PDB entry 7U5D | electron microscopy, 3.52 A resolution | chains 1 and A of the 13 polymer chains in the assembly

[Chain 1]
Molecule: crRNA
Organism: Aeromonas salmonicida
Sequence (60 nucleotides; each row starts with the number of its first residue):
     1 CCAAGAAAAGGACUGGAAGAAAUCAUCCAAGUUGGGGACUAUUUUCUGCC
    51 GUAUAGGCAG

[Chain A]
Name: Cas8/5
Organism: Aeromonas salmonicida
Sequence (704 residues; each row starts with the number of its first residue):
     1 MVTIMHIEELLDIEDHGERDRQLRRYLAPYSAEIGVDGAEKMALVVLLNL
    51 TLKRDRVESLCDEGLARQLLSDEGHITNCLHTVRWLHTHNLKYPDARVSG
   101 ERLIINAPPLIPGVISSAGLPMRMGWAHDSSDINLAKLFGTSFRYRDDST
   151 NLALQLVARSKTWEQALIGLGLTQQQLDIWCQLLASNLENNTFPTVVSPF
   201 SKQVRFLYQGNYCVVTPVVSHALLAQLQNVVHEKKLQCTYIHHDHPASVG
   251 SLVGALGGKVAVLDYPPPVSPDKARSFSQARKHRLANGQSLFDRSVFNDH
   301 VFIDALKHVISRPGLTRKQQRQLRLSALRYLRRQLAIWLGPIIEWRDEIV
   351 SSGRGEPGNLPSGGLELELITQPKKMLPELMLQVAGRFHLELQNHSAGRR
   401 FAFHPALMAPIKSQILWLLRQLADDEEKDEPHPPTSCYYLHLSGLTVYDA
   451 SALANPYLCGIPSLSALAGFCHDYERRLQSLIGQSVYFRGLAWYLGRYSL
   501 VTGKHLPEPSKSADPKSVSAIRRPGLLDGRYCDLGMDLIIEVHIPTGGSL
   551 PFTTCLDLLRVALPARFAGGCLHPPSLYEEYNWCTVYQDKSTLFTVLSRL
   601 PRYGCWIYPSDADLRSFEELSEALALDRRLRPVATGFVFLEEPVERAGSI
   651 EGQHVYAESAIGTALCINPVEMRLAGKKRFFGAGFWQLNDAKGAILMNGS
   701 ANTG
Unresolved in the structure: 1-19, 270-286, 354-361, 424-438, 690-704
Reported in the primary citation:
  - binding site for Target strand DNA: Ser-130, Ser-248

[How chain 1 and chain A interact]
Contacting residue pairs (35; chain 1 residue first):
  C1(1) with Arg-205(A), hydrogen bond to the base; Tyr-212(A), base contact; Gly-469(A), phosphate contact; His-472(A), phosphate contact; Asp-473(A), hydrogen bond to the sugar; Arg-476(A), hydrogen bond to the base; Glu-651(A), hydrogen bond to the base
  C2(1) with Val-204(A), sugar contact; Arg-205(A), hydrogen bond to the phosphate; Ala-466(A), base contact; Gly-469(A), sugar contact; Phe-470(A), base contact; Asp-473(A), base contact; Pro-564(A), base contact; Arg-566(A), hydrogen bond to the base; Ala-568(A), hydrogen bond to the base
  A3(1) with Lys-202(A), base contact; Pro-217(A), base contact; Val-219(A), base contact; Pro-456(A), base contact; Ser-465(A), hydrogen bond to the phosphate; Ala-466(A), phosphate contact; Ser-659(A), base contact
  A4(1) with Lys-202(A), salt bridge to the phosphate; Gln-203(A), base contact; Arg-566(A), hydrogen bond to the phosphate; Ile-650(A), base contact
  G5(1) with Lys-202(A), hydrogen bond to the base; Arg-566(A), salt bridge to the phosphate; Gly-569(A), phosphate contact
  A7(1) with Leu-506(A), sugar contact; Pro-507(A), base contact; Glu-508(A), hydrogen bond to the sugar
  A8(1) with Glu-508(A), phosphate contact
  A9(1) with Leu-506(A), base contact
Also at the interface, not in a pair above, chain 1 (9 interface residues in all): A6
Also at the interface, not in a pair above, chain A (33 interface residues in all): Pro-94, Ser-201, Phe-206, Val-218, Ala-454, Ser-463, Phe-567, Phe-637

[In short]
Chain 1 and chain A form an interface of 9 and 33 residues respectively, with 11 hydrogen bonds and 2 salt
bridges. Polar pairs include C1(1)/Arg-205(A), C1(1)/Arg-476(A) and C1(1)/Glu-651(A). From the paper: a
binding site for Target strand DNA at Ser-130(A) and Ser-248(A).
Here chain 1 is crRNA and chain A is Cas8/5, both from Aeromonas salmonicida. Entry 7U5D (I-F3b Cascade-TniQ
full R-loop complex) was determined by electron microscopy together with 7U5E from the same study.
